8CSJ - chains C and G of the 9 polymer chains in the assembly; structure by electron microscopy, 3.53 A resolution.

Chain C:
Name: Spike glycoprotein
Source organism: Severe acute respiratory syndrome coronavirus 2
UniProtKB: P0DTC2 (SPIKE_SARS2); residue numbers follow UniProt; this construct covers 14-1147
Chain sequence (1134 residues; row label = number of the first residue in the row):
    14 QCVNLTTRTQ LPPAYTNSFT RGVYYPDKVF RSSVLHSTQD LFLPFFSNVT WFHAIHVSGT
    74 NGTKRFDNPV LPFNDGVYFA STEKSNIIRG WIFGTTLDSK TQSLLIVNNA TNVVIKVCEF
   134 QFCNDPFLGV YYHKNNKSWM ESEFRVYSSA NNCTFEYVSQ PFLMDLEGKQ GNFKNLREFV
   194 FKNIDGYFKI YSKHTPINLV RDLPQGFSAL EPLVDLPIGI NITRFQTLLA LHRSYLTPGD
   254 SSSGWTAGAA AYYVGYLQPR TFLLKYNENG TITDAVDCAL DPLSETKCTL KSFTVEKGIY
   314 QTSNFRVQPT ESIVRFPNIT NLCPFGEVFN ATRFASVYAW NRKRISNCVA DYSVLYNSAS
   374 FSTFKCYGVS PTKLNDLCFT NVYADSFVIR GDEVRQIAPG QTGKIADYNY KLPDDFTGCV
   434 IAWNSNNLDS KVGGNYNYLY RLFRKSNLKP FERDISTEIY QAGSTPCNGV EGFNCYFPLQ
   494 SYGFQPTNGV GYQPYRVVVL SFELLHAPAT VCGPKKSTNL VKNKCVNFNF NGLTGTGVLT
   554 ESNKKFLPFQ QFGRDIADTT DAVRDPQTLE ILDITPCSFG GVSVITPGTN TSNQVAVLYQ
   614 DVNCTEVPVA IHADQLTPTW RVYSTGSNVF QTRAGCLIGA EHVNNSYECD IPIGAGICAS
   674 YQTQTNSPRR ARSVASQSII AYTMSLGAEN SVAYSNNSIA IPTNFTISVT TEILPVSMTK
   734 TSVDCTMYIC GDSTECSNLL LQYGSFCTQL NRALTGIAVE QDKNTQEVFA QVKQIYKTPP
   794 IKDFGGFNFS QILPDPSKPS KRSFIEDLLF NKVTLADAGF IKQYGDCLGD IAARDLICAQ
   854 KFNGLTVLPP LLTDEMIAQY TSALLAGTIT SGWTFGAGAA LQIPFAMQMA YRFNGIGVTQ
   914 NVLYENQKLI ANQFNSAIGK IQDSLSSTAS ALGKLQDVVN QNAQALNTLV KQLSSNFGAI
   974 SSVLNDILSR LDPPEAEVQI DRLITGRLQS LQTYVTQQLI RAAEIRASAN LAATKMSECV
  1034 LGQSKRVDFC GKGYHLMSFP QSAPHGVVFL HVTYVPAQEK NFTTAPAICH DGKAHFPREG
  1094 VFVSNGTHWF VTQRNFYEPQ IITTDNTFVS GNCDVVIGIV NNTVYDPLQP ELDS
Disordered / not traced: 445-446, 677-688, 829-849
Cystine bridges: Cys15-Cys136, Cys131-Cys166, Cys291-Cys301, Cys336-Cys361, Cys379-Cys432, Cys391-Cys525, Cys480-Cys488, Cys538-Cys590, Cys617-Cys649, Cys662-Cys671, Cys738-Cys760, Cys743-Cys749, Cys1032-Cys1043, Cys1082-Cys1126
Glycans and other covalent adducts: N-acetylglucosamine (NAG) linked to Asn17, Asn61, Asn74, Asn122, Asn149, Asn234, Asn282, Asn331, Asn343, Asn616, Asn657, Asn709, Asn1074
Differences from the reference sequence: conflict Pro986 (Lys in P0DTC2), Pro987 (Val in P0DTC2)
Ligand contacts: N-acetylglucosamine (NAG; 2-acetamido-2-deoxy-beta-D-glucopyranose): Arg457, Ser459, Lys462, Glu465
Curated features (UniProtKB/Swiss-Prot):
  - region: Asn280 to Cys301 (Putative superantigen), Arg403 to Asp405 (Integrin-binding motif), Asn448 to Phe456 (Immunodominant HLA epitope recognized by the CD8+), Pro681 to Ala684 (Putative superantigen), Ser816 to Tyr837 (Fusion peptide 1), Lys835 to Phe855 (Fusion peptide 2)
  - site (Cleavage): Arg685, Ser686, Arg815, Ser816
  - glycosylation: Asn17 (N-linked (GlcNAc...) (complex) asparagine), Asn61 (N-linked (GlcNAc...) (hybrid) asparagine), Asn74 (N-linked (GlcNAc...) (complex) asparagine), Asn122 (N-linked (GlcNAc...) (hybrid) asparagine), Asn149 (N-linked (GlcNAc...) (complex) asparagine), Asn165 (N-linked (GlcNAc...) (complex) asparagine), Asn234 (N-linked (GlcNAc...) (high mannose) asparagine), Asn282 (N-linked (GlcNAc...) (complex) asparagine), Thr323 (O-linked (GalNAc) threonine), Ser325 (O-linked (HexNAc...) serine), Asn331 (N-linked (GlcNAc...) (complex) asparagine), Asn343 (N-linked (GlcNAc...) (complex) asparagine), Asn603 (N-linked (GlcNAc...) (hybrid) asparagine), Asn616 (N-linked (GlcNAc...) (complex) asparagine), Asn657 (N-linked (GlcNAc...) (complex) asparagine), Thr676 (O-linked (GlcNAc...) threonine), Thr678 (O-linked (GlcNAc...) threonine), Asn709 (N-linked (GlcNAc...) (high mannose) asparagine), Asn717 (N-linked (GlcNAc...) (hybrid) asparagine), Asn801 (N-linked (GlcNAc...) (hybrid) asparagine) and 3 more in UniProt
  - natural variant: Leu18 (L18F: In strain: Beta/B.1.351, Gamma/P.1 and 1 more), Thr19 (T19I: In strain: Omicron/BQ.1.1, Omicron/XBB.1.5 and 1 more; T19R: In strain: Delta/B.1.617.2, Omicron/BA.2 and 4 more), Thr20 (T20N: In strain: Gamma/P.1), Leu24 to Ala27 (sequence variant, change not given here; In strain: Omicron/BA.2, Omicron/BA.2.12.1 and 6 more), Pro26 (P26S: In strain: Gamma/P.1), Gln52 (Q52H: In strain: Omicron/EG.5.1), Ala67 (A67V: In strain: Eta/B.1.525, Omicron/BA.1), His69 to Val70 (deletion: In strain: Alpha/B.1.1.7, Eta/B.1.525 and 5 more), Gly75 (G75V: In strain: Lambda/C.37), Thr76 (T76I: In strain: Lambda/C.37), Asp80 (D80A: In strain: Beta/B.1.351), Val83 (V83A: In strain: Omicron/XBB.1.5, Omicron/EG.5.1), 79 further natural variant entries in UniProt
  - mutagenesis: His69 to Val70 (Increased incorporation of cleaved spike into virions), Asn121 (N121Q: Partial loss of biliverdin affinity), Arg190 (R190K: Partial loss of biliverdin affinity), Asn234 (N234Q: Increased resistance to neutralizing antibodies), Asn331 (N331Q: Reduced viral infectivity), Asn343 (N343Q: Reduced viral infectivity), Leu452 (L452R: Increased resistance to neutralizing antibodies. Decreases HLA binding to NF9 epitope. Increased binding affinity to human ACE2), Tyr453 (Y453F: Decreased HLA binding to NF9 epitope. Increased binding affinity to human ACE2), Ala475 (A475V: Increased resistance to neutralizing antibodies), Val483 (V483A: Increased resistance to neutralizing antibodies), Glu484 (E484D: Increased replication in human TMEM106B overexpressing cells), Phe490 (F490L: Increased resistance to neutralizing antibodies and human covalescent sera neutralization), 14 further mutagenesis entries in UniProt

Chain G:
Name: 4-33 light chain
Source organism: Homo sapiens
Chain sequence (110 residues; numbered 2 to 107 plus 5 insertion-coded residues; 1 number in that range is skipped by the numbering (no residue carries it; nothing is unmodelled there); the number before each row is that of its first residue; a row labelled like 27A-27C holds insertion residues (27A, then the next letters in order)):
     2 SVLTQPPS
    11 VSGAPGQRVT ISCTGSS
27A-27C SNI
    28 GAGYDVHWYQ QLPGTAPKII IYDNSNRPSG VPDRFSGSKS GTSASLAITG LQAEDEADYY
    88 CQSYDSSL
95A-95B SG
    96 RVFGGGTKLT VL

Interface between chain C and chain G:
Residue-residue contacts (10; chain C residue first):
  Ser71(C) with Gly30(G), hydrogen bond (side chain-backbone)
  Gly72(C) with Ala29(G); Gly30(G); Tyr31(G)
  Thr73(C) with Ala29(G); Tyr31(G), hydrogen bond
  Gln183(C) with Asn53(G), hydrogen bond (backbone-side chain)
  Gly184(C) with Asn53(G)
  Asn185(C) with Tyr49(G)
  Asn211(C) with Ser56(G), hydrogen bond
Other interface residues (no listed pair), chain C (9 interface residues in all): Asn74, Val213
Other interface residues (no listed pair), chain G (7 interface residues in all): Asp32

Overview:
Chain C and chain G form an interface of 9 and 7 residues respectively; the contacts include 4 hydrogen bonds.
Polar pairs include Ser71(C)-Gly30(G), Thr73(C)-Tyr31(G) and Gln183(C)-Asn53(G). Chain C binds
N-acetylglucosamine. Covalently linked N-acetylglucosamine: at Asn17(C), Asn61(C), Asn74(C), Asn122(C),
Asn149(C) and Asn234(C) and 7 more.
Here chain C is Spike glycoprotein (Severe acute respiratory syndrome coronavirus 2) and chain G is 4-33 light
chain (Homo sapiens). Entry 8CSJ (Cryo-EM structure of NTD-directed non-neutralizing antibody 4-33 in complex
with prefusion SARS-CoV-2 spike glycoprotein) was determined by electron microscopy.
